PDB entry 7ABH | electron microscopy, 4.50 A resolution (low resolution: residue-level contacts below are approximate; hydrogen-bond / salt-bridge calls are withheld) | chains u and E of the 16 polymer chains in the assembly

== Chain u ==
Name: Splicing factor 3B subunit 1
Organism: Homo sapiens
UniProtKB: O75533 (SF3B1_HUMAN); residues 1-1304 here = UniProt positions 1-1304
Chain sequence (1304 residues; row label = number of the first residue in the row):
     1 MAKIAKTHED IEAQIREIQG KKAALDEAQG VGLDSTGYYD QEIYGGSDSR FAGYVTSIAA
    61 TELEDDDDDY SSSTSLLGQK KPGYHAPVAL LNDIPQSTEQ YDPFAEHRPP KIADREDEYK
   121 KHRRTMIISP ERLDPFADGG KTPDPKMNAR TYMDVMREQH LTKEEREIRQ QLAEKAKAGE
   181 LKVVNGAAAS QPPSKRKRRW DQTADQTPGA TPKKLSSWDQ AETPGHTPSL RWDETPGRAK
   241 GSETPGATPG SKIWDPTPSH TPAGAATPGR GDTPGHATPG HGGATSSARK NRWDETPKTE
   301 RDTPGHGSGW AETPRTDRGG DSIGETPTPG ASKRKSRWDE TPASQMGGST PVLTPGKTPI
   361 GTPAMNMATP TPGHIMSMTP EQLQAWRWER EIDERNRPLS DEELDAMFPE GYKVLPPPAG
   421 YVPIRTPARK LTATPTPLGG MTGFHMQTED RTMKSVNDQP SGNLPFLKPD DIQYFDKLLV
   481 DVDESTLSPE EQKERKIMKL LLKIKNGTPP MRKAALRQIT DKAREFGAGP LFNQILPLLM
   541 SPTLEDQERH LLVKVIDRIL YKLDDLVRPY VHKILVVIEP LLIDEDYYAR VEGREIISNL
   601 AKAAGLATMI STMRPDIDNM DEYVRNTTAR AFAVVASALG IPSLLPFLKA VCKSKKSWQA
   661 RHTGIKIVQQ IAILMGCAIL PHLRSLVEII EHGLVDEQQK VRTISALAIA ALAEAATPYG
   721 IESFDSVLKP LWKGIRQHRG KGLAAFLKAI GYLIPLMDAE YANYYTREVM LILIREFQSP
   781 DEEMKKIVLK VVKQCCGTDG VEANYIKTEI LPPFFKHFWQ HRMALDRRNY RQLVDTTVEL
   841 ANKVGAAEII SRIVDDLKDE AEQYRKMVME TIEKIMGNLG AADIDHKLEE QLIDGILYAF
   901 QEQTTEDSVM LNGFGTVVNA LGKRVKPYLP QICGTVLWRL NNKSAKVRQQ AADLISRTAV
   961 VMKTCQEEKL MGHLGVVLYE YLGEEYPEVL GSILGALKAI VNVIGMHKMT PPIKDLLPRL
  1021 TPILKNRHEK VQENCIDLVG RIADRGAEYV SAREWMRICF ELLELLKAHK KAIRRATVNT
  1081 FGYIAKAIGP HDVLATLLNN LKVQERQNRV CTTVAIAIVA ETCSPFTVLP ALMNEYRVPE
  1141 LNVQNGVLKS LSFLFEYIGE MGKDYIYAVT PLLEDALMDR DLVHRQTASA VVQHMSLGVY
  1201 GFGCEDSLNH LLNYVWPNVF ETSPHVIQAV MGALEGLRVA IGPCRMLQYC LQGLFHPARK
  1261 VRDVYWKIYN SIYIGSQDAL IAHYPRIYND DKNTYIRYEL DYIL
Not modelled in the structure: 1-117, 130-310, 336-393, 441-452, 486-489
Swiss-Prot annotation at these positions:
  - region: G529 to R568 (Interaction with SF3B14), Q547 to H550 (Interaction with PHF5A), E1156, Y1157 (Interaction with PHF5A)
  - site: P469 (Interaction with RNA), Y587 (Interaction with RNA), E592 (Interaction with PHF5A), K602 (Interaction with SF3B3), C677 (Interaction with SF3B3), C1035 (Interaction with RNA), Y1049 (Interaction with RNA), L1141 (Interaction with RNA), E1205 (Interaction with SF3B3)
  - modified residue: T125 (Phosphothreonine), S129 (Phosphoserine), K141 (N6-acetyllysine), T142 (Phosphothreonine), R157 (Citrulline), S194 (Phosphoserine), T203 (Phosphothreonine), T207 (Phosphothreonine), T211 (Phosphothreonine), K214 (N6-acetyllysine), T223 (Phosphothreonine), T227 (Phosphothreonine), S229 (Phosphoserine), T235 (Phosphothreonine), T244 (Phosphothreonine), T248 (Phosphothreonine), T257 (Phosphothreonine), T261 (Phosphothreonine), T267 (Phosphothreonine), T273 (Phosphothreonine) and 22 more in UniProt
  - cross-link (Glycyl lysine isopeptide (Lys-Gly)): K214 (interchain with G-Cter in SUMO2), K413 (interchain with G-Cter in SUMO1), K430 (interchain with G-Cter in SUMO2)
  - mutagenesis: W200 (W200A: Abolishes interaction with RBM39; when associated with A-218; A-232; A-254; A-293; A-310 and A-338), W218 (W218A: Abolishes interaction with RBM39; when associated with A-200; A-232; A-254; A-293; A-310 and A-338), T223 (T223A: No effect on interaction with PPP1R8), T227 (T227A: No effect on interaction with PPP1R8), W232 (W232A: Abolishes interaction with RBM39; when associated with A-200; A-218; A-254; A-293; A-310 and A-338), T235 (T235A: No effect on interaction with PPP1R8), T244 (T244A: Slight inhibition of interaction with PPP1R8), T248 (T248A: Slight inhibition of interaction with PPP1R8), W254 (W254A: Abolishes interaction with RBM39; when associated with A-200; A-218; A-232; A-293; A-310 and A-338), T257 (T257A: No effect on interaction with PPP1R8), T261 (T261A: Slight inhibition of interaction with PPP1R8), T267 (T267A: No effect on interaction with PPP1R8), 9 further mutagenesis entries in UniProt

== Chain E ==
Name: Splicing factor 3B subunit 3
Organism: Homo sapiens
UniProtKB: Q15393 (SF3B3_HUMAN); residue numbers follow UniProt; this construct covers 1-1217
Chain sequence (1217 residues; numbered 1 to 1217; the number before each row is that of its first residue):
     1 MFLYNLTLQR ATGISFAIHG NFSGTKQQEI VVSRGKILEL LRPDPNTGKV HTLLTVEVFG
    61 VIRSLMAFRL TGGTKDYIVV GSDSGRIVIL EYQPSKNMFE KIHQETFGKS GCRRIVPGQF
   121 LAVDPKGRAV MISAIEKQKL VYILNRDAAA RLTISSPLEA HKANTLVYHV VGVDVGFENP
   181 MFACLEMDYE EADNDPTGEA AANTQQTLTF YELDLGLNHV VRKYSEPLEE HGNFLITVPG
   241 GSDGPSGVLI CSENYITYKN FGDQPDIRCP IPRRRNDLDD PERGMIFVCS ATHKTKSMFF
   301 FLAQTEQGDI FKITLETDED MVTEIRLKYF DTVPVAAAMC VLKTGFLFVA SEFGNHYLYQ
   361 IAHLGDDDEE PEFSSAMPLE EGDTFFFQPR PLKNLVLVDE LDSLSPILFC QIADLANEDT
   421 PQLYVACGRG PRSSLRVLRH GLEVSEMAVS ELPGNPNAVW TVRRHIEDEF DAYIIVSFVN
   481 ATLVLSIGET VEEVTDSGFL GTTPTLSCSL LGDDALVQVY PDGIRHIRAD KRVNEWKTPG
   541 KKTIVKCAVN QRQVVIALTG GELVYFEMDP SGQLNEYTER KEMSADVVCM SLANVPPGEQ
   601 RSRFLAVGLV DNTVRIISLD PSDCLQPLSM QALPAQPESL CIVEMGGTEK QDELGERGSI
   661 GFLYLNIGLQ NGVLLRTVLD PVTGDLSDTR TRYLGSRPVK LFRVRMQGQE AVLAMSSRSW
   721 LSYSYQSRFH LTPLSYETLE FASGFASEQC PEGIVAISTN TLRILALEKL GAVFNQVAFP
   781 LQYTPRKFVI HPESNNLIII ETDHNAYTEA TKAQRKQQMA EEMVEAAGED ERELAAEMAA
   841 AFLNENLPES IFGAPKAGNG QWASVIRVMN PIQGNTLDLV QLEQNEAAFS VAVCRFSNTG
   901 EDWYVLVGVA KDLILNPRSV AGGFVYTYKL VNNGEKLEFL HKTPVEEVPA AIAPFQGRVL
   961 IGVGKLLRVY DLGKKKLLRK CENKHIANYI SGIQTIGHRV IVSDVQESFI WVRYKRNENQ
  1021 LIIFADDTYP RWVTTASLLD YDTVAGADKF GNICVVRLPP NTNDEVDEDP TGNKALWDRG
  1081 LLNGASQKAE VIMNYHVGET VLSLQKTTLI PGGSESLVYT TLSGGIGILV PFTSHEDHDF
  1141 FQHVEMHLRS EHPPLCGRDH LSFRSYYFPV KNVIDGDLCE QFNSMEPNKQ KNVSEELDRT
  1201 PPEVSKKLED IRTRYAF
Not modelled in the structure: 381-382, 646-661, 692-694, 830-833, 1068-1082
Swiss-Prot annotation at these positions:
  - region: E105 to Q119 (Interaction with PHF5A, SF3B1 and SF3B5), N145 to Y168 (Interaction with PHF5A, SF3B1 and SF3B5), D193 to H231 (Interaction with SF3B1 and SF3B5), R786 to H804 (Interaction with SF3B1 and SF3B5), T1028 to K1049 (Interaction with SF3B1), T1100 to S1123 (Interaction with SF3B5)
  - site: G284 (Interaction with SF3B5), E306 (Interaction with SF3B5), E352 (Interaction with SF3B5), R429 (Interaction with SF3B5), N916 (Interaction with SF3B5), N988 (Interaction with SF3B1), K1171 (Interaction with SF3B1)
  - modified residue: S156 (Phosphoserine), T1200 (Phosphothreonine)

== Chain u / chain E interface ==
Residue-residue contacts (12):
  L680(u) with L217(E)
  P681(u) with H219(E)
  Y719(u) with G216(E)
  G720(u) with G216(E)
  A1240(u) with P1169(E)
  I1241(u) with P1169(E)
  G1242(u) with P1169(E)
  Q1277(u) with R113(E)
  D1278(u) with G111(E); C112(E)
  A1279(u) with Y1166(E)
  Y1298(u) with P917(E)
Other interface residues (no listed pair), chain E (13 interface residues in all): N218, L915, N916, Y1167

== In short ==
Chain u and chain E form an interface of 11 and 13 residues respectively. Curated annotation (UniProt) lists
21 mutagenesis sites on chain u.
Chain u is Splicing factor 3B subunit 1 and chain E is Splicing factor 3B subunit 3, both from Homo sapiens;
the structure, Human pre-Bact-2 spliceosome (SF3b/U2 snRNP portion), was determined by electron microscopy
(same publication as 7AAV and 7ABF).
